PDB entry 8H1E | X-ray diffraction, 1.22 A resolution | chain A

[Chain A]
Molecule: DNA mismatch repair protein MutL
Organism: Aquifex aeolicus VF5
UniProt: O67518 (MUTL_AQUAE); numbering as in UniProt (aligned over 325-425)
Chain sequence (102 residues; row label = number of the first residue in the row; note: 324 numbers in that range are skipped by the numbering (no residue carries them; nothing is unmodelled there); numbering starts at 0):
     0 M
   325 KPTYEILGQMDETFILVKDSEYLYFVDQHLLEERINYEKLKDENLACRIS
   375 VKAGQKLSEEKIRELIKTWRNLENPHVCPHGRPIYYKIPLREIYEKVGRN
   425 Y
Sequence notes: initiating methionine (0)
Metal / ion sites: Mn2+ site 1: His353, Glu357, Cys371; Mn2+ site 2: Glu357, Cys402, His404; Mn2+ site 3 near Asp366 (its only coordinating residue here); Mn2+ site 4 near Cys371 (its only coordinating residue here); Mn2+ site 5: Glu384, Tyr425; Mn2+ site 6: Glu416, Glu419
What the authors report for this chain:
  - Mn2+ coordination: Asp366, Glu384, Glu416
  - mutagenesis - D366A, E384A, E416A: unchanged catalytic activity on Mn2+
  - catalytic residues: Arg406
  - mutagenesis - R406K, R406T: decreased catalytic activity
  - conformationally variable residues (order/disorder transition): Arg406
  - mutagenesis - R406A: abolished catalytic activity
  - mutagenesis - R406A, R406K: unchanged binding to DNA
  - mutagenesis - R406A, R406K: unchanged stability

[Overview]
The Mn2+ site 1 is built by His353, Glu357 and Cys371. Glu357, Cys402 and His404 coordinate Mn2+ site 2. The
paper reports the catalytic residue Arg406; R406K and R406T reduce catalytic activity; 6 substitutions were
tested in all.
Chain A is DNA mismatch repair protein MutL (Aquifex aeolicus VF5); the structure, Aquifex aeolicus MutL
endonuclease domain complexed with manganese ions, was determined by X-ray diffraction (same publication as
8H1F).
